Entry 4FCK (X-ray diffraction, 1.90 A resolution); this record covers chain A.

Chain A:
Name: Arginase-1
Organism: Homo sapiens
Notes: EC 3.5.3.1; fragment: Human Arginase I
Reference sequence: P05089 (ARGI1_HUMAN); numbering as in UniProt (aligned over 1-322)
Amino-acid sequence (322 residues; numbered 1 to 322; the number before each row is that of its first residue):
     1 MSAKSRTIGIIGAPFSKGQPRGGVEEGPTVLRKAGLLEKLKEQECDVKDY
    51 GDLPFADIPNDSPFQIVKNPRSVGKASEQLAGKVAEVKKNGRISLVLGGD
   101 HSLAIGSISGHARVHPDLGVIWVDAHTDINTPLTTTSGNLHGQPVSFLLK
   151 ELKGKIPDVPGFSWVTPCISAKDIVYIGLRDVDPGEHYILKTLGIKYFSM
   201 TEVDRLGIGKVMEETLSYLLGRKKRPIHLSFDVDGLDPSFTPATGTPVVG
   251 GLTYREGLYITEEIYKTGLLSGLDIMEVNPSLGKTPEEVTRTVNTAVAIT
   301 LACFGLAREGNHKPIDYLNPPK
Not modelled in the structure: 1-5, 320-322
Bound ions: Co2+ site 1: His101, Asp124, Asp128, Asp232; Co2+ site 2: Asp124, His126, Asp232, Asp234
Residues lining bound ligands: 2-amino-3-guanidino-propionic acid (GPA): His126, Asp128, Asn130, Thr135, Ser137, Asn139, His141, Gly142, Asp183, Glu186, Thr246
Curated features (UniProtKB/Swiss-Prot):
  - binding site (Mn(2+)): His101, Asp124, His126, Asp128, Asp232, Asp234
  - binding site (substrate): His126 to Asn130, Ser137 to Asn139, Asp183, Thr246, Glu277
  - modified residue: Lys17 (N6-succinyllysine), Ser62 (Phosphoserine), Ser72 (Phosphoserine), Lys75 (N6-succinyllysine), Ser163 (Phosphoserine), Ser217 (Phosphoserine)
  - natural variant: Ile11 (I11T: In ARGIN), Gly27 (G27D: In ARGIN), Gly74 (G74V: In ARGIN), Ala125 (A125V: In ARGIN), Thr134 (T134I: In ARGIN), Gly138 (G138V: In ARGIN), Arg180 (R180T: In ARGIN), Gly235 (G235R: In ARGIN), Arg308 (R308Q: In ARGIN)

Summary:
Ligands of chain A: 2-amino-3-guanidino-propionic acid. His101, Asp124, Asp128 and Asp232 coordinate Co2+ site
1. The Co2+ site 2 is built by Asp124, His126, Asp232 and Asp234. UniProt lists 6 Mn2+-binding residues and 11
substrate-binding residues.
Chain A is Arginase-1 (Homo sapiens); the structure, Crystal Structure of the Co2+2-Human Arginase I-AGPA
Complex, was determined by X-ray diffraction (same publication as 4FCI).
